Entry 6T2U (electron microscopy, 3.60 A resolution); this record covers chains D and X of the 4 polymer chains in the assembly.

== Chain D ==
Molecule: RecBCD enzyme subunit RecD
Source organism: Escherichia coli
Notes: EC 3.1.11.5
UniProt: P04993 (RECD_ECOLI); numbering as in UniProt (aligned over 1-608)
Amino-acid sequence (608 residues; numbered 1 to 608; the number before each row is that of its first residue):
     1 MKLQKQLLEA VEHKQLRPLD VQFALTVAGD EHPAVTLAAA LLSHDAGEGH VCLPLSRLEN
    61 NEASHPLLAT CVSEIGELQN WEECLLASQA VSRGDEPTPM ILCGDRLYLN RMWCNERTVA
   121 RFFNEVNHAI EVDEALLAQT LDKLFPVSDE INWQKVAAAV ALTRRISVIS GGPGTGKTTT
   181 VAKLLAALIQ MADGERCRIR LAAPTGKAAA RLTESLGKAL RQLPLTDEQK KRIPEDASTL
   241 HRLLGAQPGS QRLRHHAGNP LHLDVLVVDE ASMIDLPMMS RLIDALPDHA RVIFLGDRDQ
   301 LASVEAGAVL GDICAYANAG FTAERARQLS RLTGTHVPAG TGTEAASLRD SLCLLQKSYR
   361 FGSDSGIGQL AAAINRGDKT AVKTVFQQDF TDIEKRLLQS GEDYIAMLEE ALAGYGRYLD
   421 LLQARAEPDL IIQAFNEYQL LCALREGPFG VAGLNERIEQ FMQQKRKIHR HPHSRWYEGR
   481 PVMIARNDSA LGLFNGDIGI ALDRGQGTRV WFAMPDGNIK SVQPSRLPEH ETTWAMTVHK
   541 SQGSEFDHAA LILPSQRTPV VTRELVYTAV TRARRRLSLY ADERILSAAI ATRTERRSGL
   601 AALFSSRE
Unresolved in the structure: 1-9, 607-608

== Chain X ==
Molecule: Chi-minus2 (83-nt DNA)
Sequence (83 nucleotides; each row starts with the number of its first residue; note: 5 numbers in that range are skipped by the numbering (no residue carries them; nothing is unmodelled there)):
     1 TTTTTTTTTT TTTTTGAGCG ACTGCACTAC AAC
    39 AGAACCATGG TTCTGTTGTA GTGCAGTCGC TCTTTTTTGC TGGTGGTTTT
Unresolved in the structure: 1-3, 39-52, 77-88

== How chain D and chain X interact ==
Contacting residue pairs (35; chain D residue first):
  Glu12(D) - DT4(X)  phosphate contact
  Glu48(D) - DT4(X)  base contact
  Pro204(D) - DT7(X)  phosphate contact
  Pro204(D) - DT8(X)  phosphate contact
  Thr205(D) - DT7(X)  sugar contact
  Thr205(D) - DT8(X)  phosphate contact
  Gly206(D) - DT8(X)  phosphate contact
  Thr239(D) - DT8(X)  phosphate contact
  Thr239(D) - DT9(X)  hydrogen bond to the phosphate
  His241(D) - DT8(X)  base contact
  His241(D) - DT9(X)  sugar contact
  Arg242(D) - DT9(X)  sugar contact
  Arg242(D) - DT10(X)  phosphate contact
  Ala246(D) - DT9(X)  sugar contact
  Gln247(D) - DT9(X)  base contact
  Gln247(D) - DT11(X)  base contact
  Pro248(D) - DT9(X)  sugar contact
  Pro248(D) - DT10(X)  base contact
  Arg254(D) - DT11(X)  salt bridge to the phosphate
  Val304(D) - DT6(X)  base contact
  Glu305(D) - DT7(X)  base contact
  Ala443(D) - DT5(X)  sugar contact
  Leu444(D) - DT5(X)  phosphate contact
  Arg445(D) - DT5(X)  hydrogen bond to the phosphate
  Arg445(D) - DT6(X)  salt bridge to the phosphate
  Arg486(D) - DT8(X)  base contact
  Asn487(D) - DT8(X)  phosphate contact
  Asn495(D) - DT7(X)  phosphate contact
  Thr537(D) - DT6(X)  hydrogen bond to the phosphate
  His539(D) - DT5(X)  sugar contact
  His539(D) - DT6(X)  sugar contact
  Lys540(D) - DT7(X)  salt bridge to the phosphate
  Thr558(D) - DT4(X)  phosphate contact
  Val560(D) - DT4(X)  sugar contact
  Val560(D) - DT5(X)  sugar contact
Interface residues without a listed pair, chain D (26 interface residues in all): Pro559

== In short ==
Chain D and chain X form an interface of 26 and 8 residues respectively; the contacts include 3 hydrogen bonds
and 3 salt bridges. Polar pairs include Thr239(D)-DT9(X), Arg445(D)-DT5(X) and Thr537(D)-DT6(X).
Chain D is RecBCD enzyme subunit RecD (Escherichia coli) and chain X is Chi-minus2 (83-nt DNA); the structure,
Cryo-EM structure of the RecBCD in complex with Chi-minus2 substrate, was determined by electron microscopy
together with 6SJB, 6SJE, 6SJF, 6SJG and 6T2V from the same study.
